6W7W - chains 2 and G of the 10 polymer chains in the assembly; structure by electron microscopy, 3.90 A resolution.

# Chain 2
Molecule: 16S rRNA
Organism: Escherichia coli (strain K12)
Sequence (1542 nucleotides; row label = number of the first residue in the row):
     1 AAAUUGAAGA GUUUGAUCAU GGCUCAGAUU GAACGCUGGC GGCAGGCCUA ACACAUGCAA
    61 GUCGAACGGU AACAGGAAGA AGCUUGCUUC UUUGCUGACG AGUGGCGGAC GGGUGAGUAA
   121 UGUCUGGGAA ACUGCCUGAU GGAGGGGGAU AACUACUGGA AACGGUAGCU AAUACCGCAU
   181 AACGUCGCAA GACCAAAGAG GGGGACCUUC GGGCCUCUUG CCAUCGGAUG UGCCCAGAUG
   241 GGAUUAGCUA GUAGGUGGGG UAACGGCUCA CCUAGGCGAC GAUCCCUAGC UGGUCUGAGA
   301 GGAUGACCAG CCACACUGGA ACUGAGACAC GGUCCAGACU CCUACGGGAG GCAGCAGUGG
   361 GGAAUAUUGC ACAAUGGGCG CAAGCCUGAU GCAGCCAUGC CGCGUGUAUG AAGAAGGCCU
   421 UCGGGUUGUA AAGUACUUUC AGCGGGGAGG AAGGGAGUAA AGUUAAUACC UUUGCUCAUU
   481 GACGUUACCC GCAGAAGAAG CACCGGCUAA CUCCGUGCCA GCAGCCGCGG UAAUACGGAG
   541 GGUGCAAGCG UUAAUCGGAA UUACUGGGCG UAAAGCGCAC GCAGGCGGUU UGUUAAGUCA
   601 GAUGUGAAAU CCCCGGGCUC AACCUGGGAA CUGCAUCUGA UACUGGCAAG CUUGAGUCUC
   661 GUAGAGGGGG GUAGAAUUCC AGGUGUAGCG GUGAAAUGCG UAGAGAUCUG GAGGAAUACC
   721 GGUGGCGAAG GCGGCCCCCU GGACGAAGAC UGACGCUCAG GUGCGAAAGC GUGGGGAGCA
   781 AACAGGAUUA GAUACCCUGG UAGUCCACGC CGUAAACGAU GUCGACUUGG AGGUUGUGCC
   841 CUUGAGGCGU GGCUUCCGGA GCUAACGCGU UAAGUCGACC GCCUGGGGAG UACGGCCGCA
   901 AGGUUAAAAC UCAAAUGAAU UGACGGGGGC CCGCACAAGC GGUGGAGCAU GUGGUUUAAU
   961 UCGAUGCAAC GCGAAGAACC UUACCUGGUC UUGACAUCCA CGGAAGUUUU CAGAGAUGAG
  1021 AAUGUGCCUU CGGGAACCGU GAGACAGGUG CUGCAUGGCU GUCGUCAGCU CGUGUUGUGA
  1081 AAUGUUGGGU UAAGUCCCGC AACGAGCGCA ACCCUUAUCC UUUGUUGCCA GCGGUCCGGC
  1141 CGGGAACUCA AAGGAGACUG CCAGUGAUAA ACUGGAGGAA GGUGGGGAUG ACGUCAAGUC
  1201 AUCAUGGCCC UUACGACCAG GGCUACACAC GUGCUACAAU GGCGCAUACA AAGAGAAGCG
  1261 ACCUCGCGAG AGCAAGCGGA CCUCAUAAAG UGCGUCGUAG UCCGGAUUGG AGUCUGCAAC
  1321 UCGACUCCAU GAAGUCGGAA UCGCUAGUAA UCGUGGAUCA GAAUGCCACG GUGAAUACGU
  1381 UCCCGGGCCU UGUACACACC GCCCGUCACA CCAUGGGAGU GGGUUGCAAA AGAAGUAGGU
  1441 AGCUUAACCU UCGGGAGGGC GCUUACCACU UUGUGAUUCA UGACUGGGGU GAAGUCGUAA
  1501 CAAGGUAACC GUAGGGGAAC CUGCGGUUGG AUCACCUCCU UA
Unresolved in the structure: 678-712, 784-798, 922-1542

# Chain G
Protein: 30S ribosomal protein S8
Organism: Escherichia coli (strain K12)
UniProt: P0A7W7 (RS8_ECOLI); numbering as in UniProt (aligned over 1-130)
Amino-acid sequence (130 residues; numbered 1 to 130; the number before each row is that of its first residue):
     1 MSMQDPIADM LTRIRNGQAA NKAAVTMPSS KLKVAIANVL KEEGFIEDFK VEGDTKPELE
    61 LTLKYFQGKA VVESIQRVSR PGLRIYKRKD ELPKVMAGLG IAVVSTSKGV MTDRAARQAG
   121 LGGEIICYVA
Unresolved in the structure: 1

# How chain 2 and chain G interact
Contacting residue pairs (47):
  C586(2) / Gln-4(G)  hydrogen bond to the sugar
  C586(2) / Pro-81(G)  phosphate contact
  G587(2) / Gln-4(G)  sugar contact
  G587(2) / Pro-81(G)  phosphate contact
  G587(2) / Arg-84(G)  salt bridge to the phosphate
  U589(2) / Pro-6(G)  phosphate contact
  U590(2) / Lys-31(G)  hydrogen bond to the phosphate
  G597(2) / Tyr-86(G)  hydrogen bond to the base
  U598(2) / Tyr-86(G)  sugar contact
  C599(2) / Lys-87(G)  sugar contact
  C599(2) / Arg-88(G)  phosphate contact
  C599(2) / Leu-121(G)  sugar contact
  C599(2) / Gly-122(G)  hydrogen bond to the sugar
  A600(2) / Arg-88(G)  phosphate contact
  A600(2) / Lys-89(G)  hydrogen bond to the phosphate
  A600(2) / Gly-120(G)  sugar contact
  A600(2) / Leu-121(G)  sugar contact
  A640(2) / Ser-107(G)  hydrogen bond to the base
  U641(2) / Ser-107(G)  sugar contact
  A642(2) / Ser-105(G)  hydrogen bond to the base
  A642(2) / Thr-106(G)  base contact
  A642(2) / Ser-107(G)  hydrogen bond to the base
  A642(2) / Gly-109(G)  sugar contact
  C643(2) / Leu-32(G)  phosphate contact
  C643(2) / Ser-105(G)  sugar contact
  U652(2) / Lys-56(G)  hydrogen bond to the phosphate
  U653(2) / Thr-55(G)  base contact
  U653(2) / Lys-56(G)  salt bridge to the phosphate
  G755(2) / Gln-4(G)  base contact
  G824(2) / Ser-2(G)  sugar contact
  G824(2) / Met-3(G)  hydrogen bond to the sugar
  A825(2) / Met-3(G)  sugar contact
  A825(2) / Arg-13(G)  hydrogen bond to the sugar
  C826(2) / Arg-13(G)  sugar contact
  C826(2) / Asn-16(G)  hydrogen bond to the base
  U828(2) / Ala-20(G)  phosphate contact
  U828(2) / Lys-22(G)  salt bridge to the phosphate
  G874(2) / Asn-16(G)  base contact
  U875(2) / Thr-12(G)  hydrogen bond to the base
  U875(2) / Arg-15(G)  sugar contact
  U875(2) / Asn-16(G)  hydrogen bond to the sugar
  G877(2) / Asp-5(G)  sugar contact
  G877(2) / Pro-81(G)  phosphate contact
  A878(2) / Gln-4(G)  sugar contact
  A878(2) / Arg-80(G)  phosphate contact
  A878(2) / Pro-81(G)  phosphate contact
  A878(2) / Gly-82(G)  hydrogen bond to the phosphate
Other interface residues (no listed pair), chain 2 (27 interface residues in all): G588, C823, C876, C879
Other interface residues (no listed pair), chain G (35 interface residues in all): Ala-8, Ser-30, Lys-33, Val-110, Gly-123

# In short
The interface between chain 2 and chain G involves 27 residues on one side and 35 on the other; the contacts
include 15 hydrogen bonds and 3 salt bridges. Polar contacts include G597(2)/Tyr-86(G), A640(2)/Ser-107(G) and
A642(2)/Ser-105(G).
Here chain 2 is 16S rRNA and chain G is 30S ribosomal protein S8, both from Escherichia coli (strain K12).
Entry 6W7W (30S-Inactive-low-Mg2+ Class B) was determined by electron microscopy together with 6W6K, 6W77,
6W7M and 6W7N from the same study.
